PDB entry 8OV4 | X-ray diffraction, 1.93 A resolution | chains A and B

== Chain A ==
Name: 2'-O-methyltransferase nsp16
Organism: Severe acute respiratory syndrome coronavirus 2
Notes: EC 2.1.1.57
UniProt: P0DTD1 (R1AB_SARS2); numbering as in UniProt (aligned over 6799-7096)
Chain sequence (304 residues; row label = number of the first residue in the row):
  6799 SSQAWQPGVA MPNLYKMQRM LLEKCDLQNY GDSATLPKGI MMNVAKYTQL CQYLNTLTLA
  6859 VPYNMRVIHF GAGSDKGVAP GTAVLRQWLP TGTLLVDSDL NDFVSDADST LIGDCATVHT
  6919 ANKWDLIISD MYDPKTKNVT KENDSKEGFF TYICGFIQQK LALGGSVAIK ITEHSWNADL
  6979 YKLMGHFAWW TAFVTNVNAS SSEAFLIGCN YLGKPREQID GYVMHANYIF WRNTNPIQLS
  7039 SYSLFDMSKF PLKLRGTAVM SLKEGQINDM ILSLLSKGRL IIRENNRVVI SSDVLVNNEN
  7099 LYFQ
Unresolved in the structure: 7100-7102
Sequence notes: expression tag (7097-7102)
Small-molecule neighbours: toyocamycin (TO1; 4-amino-7-(beta-D-ribofuranosyl)-7H-pyrrolo[2,3-d]pyrimidine-5-carbonitrile): G6869, G6871, D6897, L6898, N6899, G6911, D6912, C6913, D6928, M6929, Y6930, D6931, F6947
Curated features (UniProtKB/Swiss-Prot):
  - active site: K6844, D6928, K6968, E7001
  - mutagenesis: D6928 (D6928A: Complete loss of virus replication in human respiratory cells), K6968 (K6968A: Complete loss of virus replication in human respiratory cells)

== Chain B ==
Name: Non-structural protein 10
Organism: Severe acute respiratory syndrome coronavirus 2
UniProt: P0DTD1 (R1AB_SARS2); residue numbers follow UniProt; this construct covers 4254-4392
Chain sequence (140 residues; numbered 4253 to 4392; the number before each row is that of its first residue):
  4253 GAGNATEVPA NSTVLSFCAF AVDAAKAYKD YLASGGQPIT NCVKMLCTHT GTGQAITVTP
  4313 EANMDQESFG GASCCLYCRC HIDHPNPKGF CDLKGKYVQI PTTCANDPVG FTLKNTVCTV
  4373 CGMWKGYGCS CDQLREPMLQ
Unresolved in the structure: 4253-4270, 4387-4392
Sequence notes: expression tag (4253)
Bound ions: Zn2+ site 1: C4327, C4330, H4336, C4343; Zn2+ site 2: C4370, C4373, C4381, C4383
Curated features (UniProtKB/Swiss-Prot):
  - binding site (Zn(2+)): C4327, C4330, H4336, C4343, C4370, C4373, C4381, C4383
  - site: Q4392 (Cleavage)

== Chain A / chain B interface ==
Residue-residue contacts (44):
  K6836(A) with K4296(B), hydrogen bond (backbone-side chain)
  G6837(A) with K4296(B)
  I6838(A) with K4296(B); M4297(B); L4298(B), hydrophobic
  M6839(A) with N4293(B); C4294(B); V4295(B), hydrophobic
  V6842(A) with V4295(B), hydrophobic; K4296(B)
  T6846(A) with L4298(B)
  K6874(A) with N4293(B)
  V6876(A) with N4293(B); V4295(B), hydrophobic; S4325(B); R4331(B)
  P6878(A) with V4295(B), hydrophobic
  A6881(A) with V4295(B), hydrophobic; M4297(B); Y4349(B), hydrogen bond (backbone-side chain)
  V6882(A) with M4297(B)
  R6884(A) with G4347(B), hydrogen bond (side chain-backbone); Y4349(B)
  Q6885(A) with M4297(B); L4298(B), hydrogen bond (side chain-backbone); T4311(B); P4312(B); Y4349(B), hydrogen bond (backbone-side chain)
  T6889(A) with V4310(B)
  D6900(A) with H4333(B), salt bridge
  V6902(A) with C4330(B)
  S6903(A) with A4324(B); K4346(B), hydrogen bond (backbone-side chain)
  D6904(A) with G4322(B); G4323(B), hydrogen bond (side chain-backbone); A4324(B), hydrogen bond (side chain-backbone); K4346(B); G4347(B), hydrogen bond (side chain-backbone); K4348(B)
  A6905(A) with K4346(B)
  L7042(A) with L4298(B), hydrophobic
  M7045(A) with L4298(B); T4300(B)
  S7046(A) with T4300(B)
Interface residues without a listed pair, chain A (24 interface residues in all): P6835, A6843
Interface residues without a listed pair, chain B (23 interface residues in all): C4299, L4345

== In short ==
Chain A and chain B form an interface of 24 and 23 residues respectively; the contacts include 9 hydrogen
bonds and 1 salt bridge. Polar pairs include D6900(A)-H4333(B), K6836(A)-K4296(B) and A6881(A)-Y4349(B). Chain
A binds toyocamycin.
Chain A is 2'-O-methyltransferase nsp16 and chain B is Non-structural protein 10, both from Severe acute
respiratory syndrome coronavirus 2; the structure, SARS-CoV-2 nsp10-16 methyltransferase in complex with
Toyocamycin, was determined by X-ray diffraction together with 8BSD, 8BZV, 8C5M, 8OSX, 8OT0, 8OTO and 8
further entries from the same study.
